PDB entry 1F91 | X-ray diffraction, 2.40 A resolution | chains A and B

== Chain A (and B) ==
Molecule: Beta-ketoacyl-[acyl-carrier-protein] synthase I
Organism: Escherichia coli
Notes: EC 2.3.1.41; chain B of this document is another copy of the same molecule, construct and numbering; everything in this record applies to it too
Reference sequence: P0A953 (FABB_ECOLI); numbering as in UniProt (aligned over 1-406)
Chain sequence (406 residues; numbered 1 to 406; the number before each row is that of its first residue):
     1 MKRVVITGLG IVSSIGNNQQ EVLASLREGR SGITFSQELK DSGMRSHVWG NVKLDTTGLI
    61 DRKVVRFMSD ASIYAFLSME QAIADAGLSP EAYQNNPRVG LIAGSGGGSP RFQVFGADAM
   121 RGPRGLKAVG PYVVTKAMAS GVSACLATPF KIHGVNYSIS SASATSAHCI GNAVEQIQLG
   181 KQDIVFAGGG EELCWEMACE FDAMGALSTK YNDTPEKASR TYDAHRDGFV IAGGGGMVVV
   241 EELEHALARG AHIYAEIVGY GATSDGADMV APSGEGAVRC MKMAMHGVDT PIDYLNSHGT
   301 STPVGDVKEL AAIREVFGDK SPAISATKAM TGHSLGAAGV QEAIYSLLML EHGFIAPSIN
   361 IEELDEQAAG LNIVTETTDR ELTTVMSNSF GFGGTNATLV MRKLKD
Differences from the reference sequence: conflict V4 (Ala in P0A953); engineered mutation S163 (Cys in P0A953)
Covalent attachments: decanoic acid (DKA) linked to S163
Ligand contacts:
  - decanoic acid (DKA): G106, G107, A162, M197, E200, F201, H333, L335, F390, G391, F392
  - hydroxide ion (OH): H298, K328, A338, G339, E342, N388, S389

== Chain A / chain B interface ==
Pairs across the interface (138):
  S42(A) - M120(B)
  G43(A) - M120(B)
  M44(A) - M120(B)
  R45(A) - L126(B)
  F67(A) - M269(B)  hydrophobic
  G106(A) - M138(B)
  G106(A) - A139(B)  hydrogen bond (backbone-backbone)
  P110(A) - Q113(B)
  Q113(A) - G107(B)
  Q113(A) - P110(B)
  Q113(A) - Q113(B)
  Q113(A) - V114(B)
  V114(A) - Q113(B)
  V114(A) - A117(B)  hydrophobic
  V114(A) - R121(B)
  A117(A) - V114(B)  hydrophobic
  D118(A) - R121(B)  salt bridge
  M120(A) - S42(B)
  M120(A) - G43(B)
  M120(A) - M44(B)
  M120(A) - C199(B)  hydrophobic
  R121(A) - V114(B)
  R121(A) - D118(B)  salt bridge
  R121(A) - W195(B)
  L126(A) - R45(B)
  L126(A) - C199(B)
  L126(A) - D202(B)
  L126(A) - A203(B)
  V129(A) - A203(B)  hydrophobic
  G130(A) - A203(B)
  P131(A) - M204(B)
  V133(A) - E200(B)
  V134(A) - E200(B)
  V134(A) - F392(B)  hydrophobic
  T135(A) - M269(B)
  A137(A) - E200(B)
  M138(A) - G106(B)
  A139(A) - G106(B)  hydrogen bond (backbone-backbone)
  A139(A) - A139(B)  hydrophobic
  A139(A) - S160(B)
  S140(A) - S160(B)
  S140(A) - S161(B)
  S140(A) - A162(B)  hydrogen bond (side chain-backbone)
  A144(A) - M269(B)
  A144(A) - G393(B)
  C145(A) - M269(B)  hydrophobic
  A147(A) - G266(B)
  T148(A) - G266(B)
  T148(A) - A267(B)
  T148(A) - D268(B)
  T148(A) - M269(B)  hydrogen bond
  T148(A) - G393(B)  hydrogen bond (side chain-backbone)
  K151(A) - G266(B)
  I152(A) - S264(B)  hydrogen bond (backbone-side chain)
  I152(A) - D265(B)
  I152(A) - G266(B)  hydrogen bond (backbone-backbone)
  H153(A) - T263(B)
  H153(A) - S264(B)  hydrogen bond (backbone-backbone)
  H153(A) - D265(B)  hydrogen bond (side chain-backbone)
  H153(A) - E275(B)
  H153(A) - R279(B)  hydrogen bond (backbone-side chain)
  G154(A) - T263(B)
  G154(A) - S264(B)  hydrogen bond (backbone-backbone)
  N156(A) - S264(B)  hydrogen bond
  N156(A) - G393(B)  hydrogen bond (side chain-backbone)
  N156(A) - G394(B)
  N156(A) - T395(B)  hydrogen bond (backbone-side chain)
  Y157(A) - I159(B)  hydrophobic
  Y157(A) - S160(B)
  Y157(A) - S161(B)
  Y157(A) - H168(B)
  Y157(A) - N172(B)
  S158(A) - S158(B)
  S158(A) - I159(B)
  S158(A) - S160(B)  hydrogen bond (backbone-backbone)
  I159(A) - Y157(B)  hydrophobic
  I159(A) - S158(B)
  S160(A) - A139(B)
  S160(A) - S140(B)
  S160(A) - Y157(B)
  S160(A) - S158(B)  hydrogen bond (backbone-backbone)
  S161(A) - S140(B)
  S161(A) - Y157(B)
  A162(A) - S140(B)  hydrogen bond (backbone-side chain)
  H168(A) - Y157(B)
  N172(A) - Y157(B)  hydrogen bond
  N172(A) - N172(B)
  E175(A) - Q176(B)  hydrogen bond
  E175(A) - L179(B)
  E175(A) - K181(B)  salt bridge
  Q176(A) - E175(B)  hydrogen bond
  L179(A) - E175(B)
  L179(A) - L179(B)  hydrophobic
  K181(A) - E175(B)  salt bridge
  K181(A) - Y260(B)
  W195(A) - A117(B)  hydrophobic
  W195(A) - M120(B)  hydrophobic
  W195(A) - R121(B)
  E196(A) - Q113(B)  hydrogen bond (backbone-side chain)
  C199(A) - M120(B)  hydrophobic
  C199(A) - L126(B)
  E200(A) - Q113(B)  hydrogen bond
  E200(A) - V133(B)
  E200(A) - V134(B)
  E200(A) - A137(B)
  F201(A) - V134(B)  hydrophobic
  D202(A) - L126(B)
  A203(A) - L126(B)
  A203(A) - V129(B)  hydrophobic
  A203(A) - G130(B)
  M204(A) - P131(B)  hydrophobic
  M204(A) - V134(B)  hydrophobic
  Y260(A) - K181(B)
  T263(A) - H153(B)
  T263(A) - G154(B)
  S264(A) - I152(B)  hydrogen bond (side chain-backbone)
  S264(A) - H153(B)  hydrogen bond (backbone-backbone)
  S264(A) - G154(B)  hydrogen bond (backbone-backbone)
  S264(A) - N156(B)  hydrogen bond
  D265(A) - I152(B)
  D265(A) - H153(B)  hydrogen bond (backbone-side chain)
  G266(A) - A147(B)
  G266(A) - T148(B)
  G266(A) - K151(B)
  G266(A) - I152(B)  hydrogen bond (backbone-backbone)
  A267(A) - T148(B)
  D268(A) - T148(B)
  M269(A) - F67(B)  hydrophobic
  M269(A) - A144(B)
  M269(A) - C145(B)
  M269(A) - T148(B)
  E275(A) - H153(B)
  R279(A) - H153(B)  hydrogen bond (side chain-backbone)
  G393(A) - A144(B)
  G393(A) - T148(B)  hydrogen bond (backbone-side chain)
  G393(A) - N156(B)  hydrogen bond (backbone-side chain)
  G394(A) - N156(B)
  T395(A) - N156(B)  hydrogen bond (side chain-backbone)
Interface residues without a listed pair, chain A (73 interface residues in all): P97, S105, G107, G116, V155, A262, F392
Interface residues without a listed pair, chain B (72 interface residues in all): S105, S109, G116, T135, V155, F201, A262

== Summary ==
73 residues of chain A face 72 of chain B across their interface, with 32 hydrogen bonds and 4 salt bridges.
Polar pairs include D118(A)-R121(B), E175(A)-K181(B) and S140(A)-A162(B). Bound to chain A: hydroxide ion.
Covalently linked decanoic acid: at S163(A).
Chain A and chain B are both Beta-ketoacyl-[acyl-carrier-protein] synthase I (Escherichia coli); the
structure, Beta-ketoacyl-[acyl-carrier-protein] synthase I in complex with C10 fatty acid substrate, was
determined by X-ray diffraction (same publication as 1EK4).
